PDB entry 4IK5 | X-ray diffraction, 2.50 A resolution | chain A

== Chain A ==
Molecule: RCaMP, Green fluorescent protein
Organism: Entacmaea quadricolor
UniProt: chimeric construct of K4DIE3, P42212: residues 35-58 from K4DIE3 (K4DIE3_ENTQU) positions 25-48 (UniProt number = residue number - 10); residues 61-150 from P42212 positions 149-238 (UniProt number = residue number + 88); residues 159-301 from P42212 positions 2-144 (UniProt number = residue number - 157); residues 302-450 from K4DIE3 (K4DIE3_ENTQU) positions 284-432 (UniProt number = residue number - 18)
Chain sequence (414 residues; row label = number of the first residue in the row; note: 2 numbers in that range are skipped by the numbering (no residue carries them; nothing is unmodelled there)):
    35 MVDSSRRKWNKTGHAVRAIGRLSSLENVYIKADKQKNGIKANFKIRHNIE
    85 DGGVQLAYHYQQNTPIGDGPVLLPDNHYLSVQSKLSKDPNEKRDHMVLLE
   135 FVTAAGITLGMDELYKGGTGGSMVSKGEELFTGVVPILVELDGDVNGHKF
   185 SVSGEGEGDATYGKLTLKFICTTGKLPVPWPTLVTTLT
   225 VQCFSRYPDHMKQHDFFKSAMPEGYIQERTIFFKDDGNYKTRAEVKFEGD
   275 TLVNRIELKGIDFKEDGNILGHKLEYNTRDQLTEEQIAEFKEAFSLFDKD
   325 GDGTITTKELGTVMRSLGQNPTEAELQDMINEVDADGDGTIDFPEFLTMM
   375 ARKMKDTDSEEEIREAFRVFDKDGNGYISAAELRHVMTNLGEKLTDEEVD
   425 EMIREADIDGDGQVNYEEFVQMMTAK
Disordered / not traced: 35-39, 144-158, 449-450
Differences from the reference sequence: linker (59-60, 151-158); engineered mutation K65 (Met153 in P42212), A75 (Val163 in P42212), G87 (Ser175 in P42212), Y92 (Asp180 in P42212), V115 (Thr203 in P42212), K118 (Ala206 in P42212), L143 (His231 in P42212), L221 (Phe64 in P42212), I250 (Val93 in P42212), T372 (Ile354 in K4DIE3); chromophore (222, 222, 222)
Modified positions: T222 ({2-[(1R,2R)-1-amino-2-hydroxypropyl]-4-(4-hydroxybenzylidene)-5-oxo-4,5-dihydro-1H-imidazol-1-yl}acetic acid; CRO)
Covalent attachments: covalent link T222-V225
Bound ions: Ca2+ site 1: D322, D324, D326, T328, E333; Ca2+ site 2: D358, D360, D362, T364, E369; Ca2+ site 3: D395, D397, N399, Y401, E406; Ca2+ site 4: D431, D433, D435, Q437, E442
What the authors report for this chain:
  - conformationally variable residues (side-chain flip): R376
  - Ca2+ coordination: D362
  - mutagenesis - V115T: decreased binding to Ca2+
  - mutagenesis - D380Y (1.3-fold): increased binding to Ca2+

== In short ==
D322, D324, D326, T328 and E333 coordinate Ca2+ site 1. The Ca2+ site 2 is built by D358, D360, D362, T364 and
E369. From the paper: V115T reduces binding to Ca2+; Ca2+ coordination by D362.
Chain A is RCaMP, Green fluorescent protein (Entacmaea quadricolor); the structure, High resolution structure
of Delta-REST-GCaMP3, was determined by X-ray diffraction together with 4IK1, 4IK4, 4IK8, 4IK3 and 4IK9 from
the same study.
